8Q6L - chains AAA and BBB; structure by X-ray diffraction, 1.72 A resolution.

# Chain AAA (and BBB)
Protein: Carbonic anhydrase 1
From: Homo sapiens
Notes: EC 4.2.1.1; chain BBB of this document is another copy of the same molecule, construct and numbering; everything in this record applies to it too
Reference sequence: P00915 (CAH1_HUMAN); residues 0-260 here correspond to UniProt positions 1-261 (UniProt number = residue number + 1)
Chain sequence (261 residues; row label = number of the first residue in the row; numbering starts at 0):
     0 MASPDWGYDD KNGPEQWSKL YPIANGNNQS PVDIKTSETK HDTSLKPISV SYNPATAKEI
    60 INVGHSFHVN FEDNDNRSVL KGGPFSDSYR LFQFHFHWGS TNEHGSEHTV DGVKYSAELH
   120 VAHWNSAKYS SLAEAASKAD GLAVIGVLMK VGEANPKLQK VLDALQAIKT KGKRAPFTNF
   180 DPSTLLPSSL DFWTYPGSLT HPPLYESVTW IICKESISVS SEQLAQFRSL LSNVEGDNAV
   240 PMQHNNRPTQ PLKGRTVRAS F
Not modelled in the structure: 0-4 (chain BBB: 0-3)
Metal / ion sites: Zn2+: H94, H96, H119 (together with KIX)
Ligand contacts: KIX (1,1-bis(oxidanyl)-3,4-dihydro-2,1$L4-benzoxaborinine): H67, F91, Q92, H94, H96, E106, H119, A121, V143, L198, T199, H200, W209
UniProt features mapped onto this chain:
  - active site: H64 (Proton donor/acceptor)
  - binding site (Zn(2+)): H64, H67, H94, H96, H119, H200
  - binding site (substrate): T199, H200
  - modified residue: A1 (N-acetylalanine)

# Chain AAA / chain BBB interface
Residue-residue contacts (22):
  T100(AAA) - N237(BBB)
  N101(AAA) - N237(BBB)  hydrogen bond (backbone-side chain)
  T169(AAA) - E221(BBB)
  S220(AAA) - G235(BBB)  hydrogen bond (side chain-backbone)
  S220(AAA) - D236(BBB)  hydrogen bond (side chain-backbone)
  S220(AAA) - N237(BBB)
  S220(AAA) - A238(BBB)
  E221(AAA) - T169(BBB)
  E221(AAA) - E234(BBB)
  E221(AAA) - G235(BBB)  hydrogen bond (side chain-backbone)
  A224(AAA) - L230(BBB)  hydrophobic
  A224(AAA) - A238(BBB)  hydrophobic
  S228(AAA) - S228(BBB)
  L230(AAA) - A224(BBB)  hydrophobic
  E234(AAA) - E221(BBB)
  G235(AAA) - E221(BBB)  hydrogen bond (backbone-side chain)
  D236(AAA) - S220(BBB)  hydrogen bond (backbone-side chain)
  N237(AAA) - N101(BBB)
  N237(AAA) - E102(BBB)
  N237(AAA) - S220(BBB)
  A238(AAA) - S220(BBB)
  A238(AAA) - A224(BBB)  hydrophobic
Other interface residues (no listed pair), chain AAA (15 interface residues in all): R227, N232
Other interface residues (no listed pair), chain BBB (15 interface residues in all): R227, N232

# Summary
Chain AAA and chain BBB each contribute 15 residues to their interface, with 6 hydrogen bonds. Polar pairs
include N101(AAA)-N237(BBB), S220(AAA)-G235(BBB) and S220(AAA)-D236(BBB). Bound to chain AAA: compound KIX.
Both chains are Carbonic anhydrase 1 (Homo sapiens). Entry 8Q6L (human Carbonic Anhydrase I in complex with
3,4-dihydro-1H-benzo[c][1,2]oxaborinin-1-ol) was determined by X-ray diffraction (same publication as 8QQ9,
8QKZ, 8QHO and 8Q7G).
